8K6G - chains E and F of the 10 polymer chains in the assembly; structure by X-ray diffraction, 1.50 A resolution.

Chain E (and F):
Molecule: Cyanate hydratase
From: Escherichia coli K-12
Notes: EC 4.2.1.104; chain F of this document is another copy of the same molecule, construct and numbering; everything in this record applies to it too
UniProt: P00816 (CYNS_ECOLI); numbering as in UniProt (aligned over 1-156)
Chain sequence (160 residues; row label = number of the first residue in the row; numbers below 1 keep their minus sign (Gly-3 is residue -3)):
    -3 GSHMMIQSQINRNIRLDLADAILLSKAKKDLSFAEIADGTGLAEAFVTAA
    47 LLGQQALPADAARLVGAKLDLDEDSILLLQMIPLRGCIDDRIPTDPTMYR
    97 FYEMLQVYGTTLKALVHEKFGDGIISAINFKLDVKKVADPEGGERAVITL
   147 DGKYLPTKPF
Not modelled in the structure: -3 to 0
Differences from the reference sequence: expression tag (-3 to 0)

Interface between chain E and chain F:
Contacting residue pairs (53; chain E residue first):
  Ile2(E) with His113(F); Glu114(F)
  Ser4(E) with Ala110(F); His113(F)
  Gln5(E) with Lys109(F)
  Leu38(E) with Pro155(F), hydrophobic; Phe156(F)
  Ala39(E) with Phe156(F), hydrogen bond (backbone-backbone)
  Phe42(E) with Lys154(F); Pro155(F), hydrophobic; Phe156(F)
  Gln51(E) with Thr153(F)
  Pro54(E) with Pro155(F), hydrophobic
  Ile78(E) with His113(F); Asp118(F)
  Pro79(E) with Lys109(F), hydrogen bond (backbone-side chain)
  Leu80(E) with Lys109(F)
  Arg81(E) with Asp118(F), salt bridge; Thr153(F)
  Arg87(E) with Arg87(F)
  Lys109(E) with Gln5(F); Pro79(F), hydrogen bond (side chain-backbone); Leu80(F)
  Ala110(E) with Ser4(F)
  His113(E) with Met1(F); Ile2(F); Ser4(F); Ile78(F)
  Glu114(E) with Ile2(F)
  Asp118(E) with Ile78(F); Arg81(F), salt bridge
  Ile120(E) with Ile124(F), hydrophobic
  Ile124(E) with Ile120(F), hydrophobic; Leu151(F); Pro152(F); Thr153(F)
  Lys127(E) with Phe156(F)
  Leu128(E) with Phe156(F)
  Leu151(E) with Ile124(F); Leu151(F), hydrophobic
  Pro152(E) with Ile124(F)
  Thr153(E) with Gln51(F); Arg81(F); Ile124(F)
  Pro155(E) with Leu38(F), hydrophobic; Phe42(F), hydrophobic; Pro54(F), hydrophobic
  Phe156(E) with Leu38(F); Ala39(F), hydrogen bond (backbone-backbone); Phe42(F); Phe126(F); Lys127(F); Leu128(F)
Other interface residues (no listed pair), chain E (36 interface residues in all): Met1, Ile6, Ala41, Ala52, Thr106, Gly117, Ser122, Phe126, Lys154
Other interface residues (no listed pair), chain F (35 interface residues in all): Ile6, Ala41, Ala52, Thr106, Gly117

Summary:
Chain E and chain F form an interface of 36 and 35 residues respectively; the contacts include 4 hydrogen
bonds and 2 salt bridges. Polar pairs include Arg81(E)-Asp118(F), Pro79(E)-Lys109(F) and Ala39(E)-Phe156(F).
Both chains are Cyanate hydratase (Escherichia coli K-12). Entry 8K6G (Crystal structure of E.coli Cyanase)
was determined by X-ray diffraction (same publication as 8K6H, 8K6S, 8K6U and 8K6X).
